Entry 5M39 (X-ray diffraction, 1.38 A resolution); this record covers chain A.

Chain A:
Molecule: Bromodomain-containing protein 4
From: Homo sapiens
Reference sequence: O60885 (BRD4_HUMAN), isoform O60885-3; residue numbers follow UniProt; this construct covers 42-168
Amino-acid sequence (127 residues; each row starts with the number of its first residue):
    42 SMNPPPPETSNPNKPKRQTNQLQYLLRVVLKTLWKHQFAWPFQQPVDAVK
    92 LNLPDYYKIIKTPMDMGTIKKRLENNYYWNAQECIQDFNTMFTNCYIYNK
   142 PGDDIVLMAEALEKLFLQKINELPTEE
Not modelled in the structure: 166-168
Sequence notes: conflict Met43 (Thr in O60885)
Ligand contacts: 7EA (6-(3,4-dimethoxyphenyl)-3-methyl-[1,2,4]triazolo[4,3-b]pyridazine): Trp81, Pro82, Phe83, Gln85, Val87, Leu92, Leu94, Tyr97, Cys136, Tyr139, Asn140, Ile146
UniProt features mapped onto this chain:
  - site: Asn140 (Acetylated histone binding)
  - cross-link: Lys99 (Glycyl lysine isopeptide (Lys-Gly) (interchain with G-Cter in SUMO2))
  - natural variant: Asp145 (D145G: Found in a patient with a neurodevelopmental syndrome; uncertain significance)
  - mutagenesis: Asn140 (N140A: Abolishes binding to acetylated histones)

Summary:
Chain A binds compound 7EA. From UniProt: one mutagenesis site.
Chain A is Bromodomain-containing protein 4 (Homo sapiens); the structure, Crystal structure of BRD4
BROMODOMAIN 1 IN COMPLEX WITH LIGAND 1, was determined by X-ray diffraction, deposited together with 5M3A.
